Entry 7TD3 (electron microscopy, 3.00 A resolution); this record covers chains B and A of the 4 polymer chains in the assembly.

[Chain B]
Molecule: Guanine nucleotide-binding protein G(I)/G(S)/G(T) subunit beta-1
From: Bos taurus
UniProtKB: P62871 (GBB1_BOVIN); numbering as in UniProt (aligned over 1-340)
Amino-acid sequence (340 residues; row label = number of the first residue in the row):
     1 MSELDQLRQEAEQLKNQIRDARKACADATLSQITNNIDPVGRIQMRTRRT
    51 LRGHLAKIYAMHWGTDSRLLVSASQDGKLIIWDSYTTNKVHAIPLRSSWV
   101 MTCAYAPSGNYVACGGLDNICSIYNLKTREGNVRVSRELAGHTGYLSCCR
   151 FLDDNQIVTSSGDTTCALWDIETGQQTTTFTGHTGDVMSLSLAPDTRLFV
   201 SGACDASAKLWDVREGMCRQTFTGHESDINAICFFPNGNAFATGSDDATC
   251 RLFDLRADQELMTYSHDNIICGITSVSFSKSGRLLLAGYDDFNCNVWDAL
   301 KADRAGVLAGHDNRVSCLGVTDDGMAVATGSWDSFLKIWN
Unresolved in the structure: 1-2
UniProt features mapped onto this chain:
  - modified residue: Ser2 (N-acetylserine), His266 (Phosphohistidine)

[Chain A]
Molecule: Guanine nucleotide-binding protein G(i) subunit alpha-1
From: Rattus norvegicus
UniProtKB: B2RSH2 (GNAI1_MOUSE); residues 1-354 here = UniProt positions 1-354
Amino-acid sequence (379 residues; each row starts with the number of its first residue; numbers below 1 keep their minus sign (Met-24 is residue -24)):
   -24 MGSSHHHHHHSSGLEVLFQGPHMASMGCTLSAEDKAAVERSKMIDRNLRE
    26 DGEKAAREVKLLLLGAGESGKSTIVKQMKIIHEAGYSEEECKQYKAVVYS
    76 NTIQSIIAIIRAMGRLKIDFGDSARADDARQLFVLAGAAEEGFMTAELAG
   126 VIKRLWKDSGVQACFNRSREYQLNDSAAYYLNDLDRIAQPNYIPTQQDVL
   176 RTRVKTTGIVETHFTFKDLHFKMFDVGAQRSERKKWIHCFEGVTAIIFCV
   226 ALSDYDLVLAEDEEMNRMHESMKLFDSICNNKWFTDTSIILFLNKKDLFE
   276 EKIKKSPLTICYPEYAGSNTYEEAAAYIQCQFEDLNKRKDTKEIYTHFTC
   326 ATDTKNVQFVFDAVTDVIIKNNLKDCGLF
Unresolved in the structure: -24 to 6, 57-181
Differences from the reference sequence: initiating methionine (-24); expression tag (-23 to 0); engineered mutation Ala203 (Gly in B2RSH2)
UniProt features mapped onto this chain:
  - region: Lys35 to Thr48 (G1 motif), Asp173 to Thr181 (G2 motif), Phe196 to Gly202, Gln204, Arg205 (G3 motif), Ile265 to Asp272 (G4 motif), Thr324 to Thr329 (G5 motif)
  - binding site (GTP): Glu43 to Thr48, Asp150, Ser151, Leu175 to Arg178, Asp200 to Gly202, Gln204, Asn269 to Asp272, Ala326
  - binding site (Mg(2+)): Ser47, Thr181
  - lipidation: Gly2 (N-myristoyl glycine), Cys3 (S-palmitoyl cysteine)

[Interface between chain B and chain A]
Contacting residue pairs (50; chain B residue first):
  Gly53(B) with Leu23(A)
  Leu55(B) with Leu23(A); Gly27(A)
  Lys57(B) with His213(A); Glu216(A), salt bridge
  Tyr59(B) with His213(A), hydrogen bond; Cys214(A)
  Lys78(B) with Leu23(A); Asp26(A), salt bridge
  Ile80(B) with Leu23(A), hydrophobic
  Asn88(B) with Ala12(A); Ser16(A)
  Lys89(B) with Ser16(A), hydrogen bond (backbone-side chain); Ile19(A); Asp20(A), salt bridge; Leu23(A)
  Val90(B) with Arg15(A); Ile19(A)
  His91(B) with Arg15(A), hydrogen bond
  Ala92(B) with Ile19(A), hydrophobic
  Trp99(B) with Ile184(A); Glu186(A), hydrogen bond; Phe199(A), hydrophobic; Cys214(A); Phe215(A), hydrophobic
  Met101(B) with Cys214(A), hydrophobic
  Leu117(B) with Gly183(A); Ile184(A); Gln204(A), hydrogen bond (backbone-side chain); Trp211(A), hydrophobic
  Asp118(B) with Thr182(A); Gly183(A)
  Asn119(B) with Gly183(A); Gln204(A), hydrogen bond
  Gly144(B) with Gln204(A)
  Tyr145(B) with Gln204(A), hydrogen bond (backbone-side chain); Ser206(A); Lys210(A); Trp211(A)
  Gly162(B) with Ser206(A)
  Asp186(B) with Ser206(A); Glu207(A), hydrogen bond (side chain-backbone)
  Met188(B) with Lys210(A)
  Cys204(B) with Lys210(A)
  Asp228(B) with Lys209(A), salt bridge
  Asn230(B) with Lys210(A), hydrogen bond
  Asp246(B) with Lys210(A), salt bridge
  Arg314(B) with Trp258(A)
  Trp332(B) with His213(A); Trp258(A), hydrophobic
Other interface residues (no listed pair), chain B (31 interface residues in all): Gln75, Ser97, Ser98, Thr143
Other interface residues (no listed pair), chain A (26 interface residues in all): Val13, Ala203

[Summary]
Chain B and chain A form an interface of 31 and 26 residues respectively; the contacts include 9 hydrogen
bonds and 5 salt bridges. Polar contacts include Lys57(B)-Glu216(A), Lys78(B)-Asp26(A) and Lys89(B)-Asp20(A).
From UniProt: 21 GTP-binding residues and Mg2+-binding residues Ser47(A) and Thr181(A) on chain A.
Here chain B is Guanine nucleotide-binding protein G(I)/G(S)/G(T) subunit beta-1 (Bos taurus) and chain A is
Guanine nucleotide-binding protein G(i) subunit alpha-1 (Rattus norvegicus). Entry 7TD3
(Sphingosine-1-phosphate receptor 1-Gi complex bound to S1P) was determined by electron microscopy (same
publication as 7TD0, 7TD1, 7TD2 and 7TD4).
